Entry 5I1N (X-ray diffraction, 1.30 A resolution); this record covers chains E and G of the 8 polymer chains in the assembly.

[Chain E (and G)]
Name: D-Villin headpiece subdomain
Notes: chain G of this document is another copy of the same molecule, construct and numbering; everything in this record applies to it too
Chain sequence (35 residues; row label = number of the first residue in the row):
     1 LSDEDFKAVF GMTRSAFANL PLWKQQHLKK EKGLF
Modified positions: Leu1, Leu20, Leu22, Leu28, Leu34 (D-leucine; DLE); Ser2, Ser15 (D-serine; DSN); Asp3, Asp5 (D-aspartic acid; DAS); Glu4, Glu31 (D-glutamic acid; DGL); Phe6, Phe10, Phe17, Phe35 (D-phenylalanine; DPN); Lys7, Lys24, Lys29, Lys30, Lys32 (D-lysine; DLY); Ala8, Ala16, Ala18 (D-alanine; DAL); Val9 (D-valine; DVA); Met12 (D-methionine; MED); Thr13 (D-threonine; DTH); Arg14 (D-arginine; DAR); Asn19 (D-asparagine; DSG); Pro21 (D-proline; DPR); Trp23 (D-tryptophan; DTR); Gln25, Gln26 (D-glutamine; DGN); His27 (D-histidine; DHI)

[Interface between chain E and chain G]
Residue-residue contacts (8; chain E residue first):
  Trp23(E) - Trp23(G)
  Trp23(E) - Gln26(G)
  Trp23(E) - His27(G)
  Trp23(E) - Lys30(G)
  Gln26(E) - Trp23(G)
  His27(E) - Trp23(G)
  His27(E) - His27(G)
  Lys30(E) - Trp23(G)
Also at the interface, not in a pair above, chain G (5 interface residues in all): Lys24

[In short]
4 residues of chain E and 5 residues of chain G are in contact.
Chain E and chain G are both D-Villin headpiece subdomain; the structure, Villin headpiece subdomain with a
Gln26 to beta-3-homoglutamine substitution, was determined by X-ray diffraction (same publication as 5I1O,
5I1P and 5I1S).
